Entry 2I3Q (X-ray diffraction, 2.30 A resolution); this record covers chains C and A of the 4 polymer chains in the assembly.

[Chain C]
Molecule: 24-nt DNA strand
Sequence (24 nucleotides; numbered 501 to 524; the number before each row is that of its first residue):
   501 GCAAAACGAC GTGAGTCAGT TTCG
Ion coordination: Ca2+ site 1: DA514 (shared with Asp20(A) of chain A; 1 residue of chain B; 1 residue of chain D); Ca2+ site 2: DG515 (shared with Gly19(A) of chain A; 1 residue of chain B; 1 residue of chain D)

[Chain A]
Name: DNA endonuclease I-CreI
Organism: Chlamydomonas reinhardtii
Notes: EC 3.1.-.-
UniProtKB: P05725 (DNE1_CHLRE); residue numbers follow UniProt; this construct covers 1-153
Chain sequence (153 residues; numbered 1 to 153; the number before each row is that of its first residue):
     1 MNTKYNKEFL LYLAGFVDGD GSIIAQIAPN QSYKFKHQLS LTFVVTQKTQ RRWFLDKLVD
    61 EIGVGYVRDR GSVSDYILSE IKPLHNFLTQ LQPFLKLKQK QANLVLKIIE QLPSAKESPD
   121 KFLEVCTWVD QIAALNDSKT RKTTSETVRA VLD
Disordered / not traced: 1
Sequence notes: engineered mutation Ala28 (Lys in P05725), Thr42 (Ala in P05725), Val44 (Gln in P05725), Glu110 (Trp in P05725), Gln111 (Arg in P05725)
Ion coordination: Ca2+ site 1: Gly19 (shared with 1 residue of chain B; DG515(C) of chain C; 1 residue of chain D); Ca2+ site 2: Asp20 (shared with 1 residue of chain B; DA514(C) of chain C; 1 residue of chain D)
UniProt features mapped onto this chain:
  - region (Interaction with DNA): Gln26, Ile27, Pro29 to Gln38, Arg68 to Arg70, Ser138 to Thr143
  - binding site (Mg(2+)): Gly19, Asp20
  - mutagenesis: Asp20 (D20A/L/N: Loss of catalytic activity. Reduced affinity for DNA), Gln26 (Q26A/C: Alters the specificity of the endonuclease), Tyr33 (Y33C/H/R: Alters the specificity of the endonuclease), Gln47 (Q47A/E/M: Loss of catalytic activity; Q47N: Strongly reduced affinity for DNA. No effect on catalytic activity), Arg68 (R68A: Loss of activity), Lys98 (K98A: Strongly reduced affinity for DNA. Increased catalytic activity; K98R: Strongly reduced affinity for DNA. No effect on catalytic activity), Ser138 (S138A: Reduced affinity for DNA. No effect on catalytic activity. Reduced cleavage; when associated with M-139), Lys139 (K139M: Reduced affinity for DNA. No effect on catalytic activity. Reduced cleavage; when associated with A-138), Lys142 (K142G: Reduced affinity for DNA. No effect on catalytic activity. Reduced cleavage; when associated with G-143), Thr143 (T143G: Reduced affinity for DNA. No effect on catalytic activity. Reduced cleavage; when associated with G-142)
From the paper describing this entry:
  - contacts within the chain: Ile24-Val44 (hydrophobic contact), Thr42-Val44 (hydrophobic contact)
  - mutagenesis - Q44V (2.7-fold): increased catalytic activity on A:T +/-4 site
  - mutagenesis - N30A, N30G, Q38A, Q38G, Q44V, R68K: decreased catalytic activity on wild-type target site
  - mutagenesis - Y33R/Q44V (>1440-fold): increased catalytic activity on A:T +/-4 and G:C +/-10
  - mutagenesis - R68A: abolished catalytic activity on wild-type target site (citing earlier work)
  - mutagenesis - N30A/Q38R: increased catalytic activity on G:C +/-9 site
  - mutagenesis - Q38R: unchanged catalytic activity on G:C +/-9 site
  - mutagenesis - N30R/S32G/Q38Y: increased catalytic activity on C:G +/-9 site
  - mutagenesis - N30G/S32Q/Q38K, N30S/Q38R: increased catalytic activity on G:C +/-9 target site
  - mutagenesis - Q26C/T42E/Y66R (2.9-fold): increased catalytic activity

[How chain C and chain A interact]
Pairs across the interface (37):
  DG513(C) - Lys48(A)  salt bridge to the phosphate
  DG513(C) - Val73(A)  base contact
  DA514(C) - Asp20(A)  phosphate contact
  DA514(C) - Thr46(A)  sugar contact
  DA514(C) - Gln47(A)  hydrogen bond to the phosphate
  DA514(C) - Lys48(A)  hydrogen bond to the phosphate
  DA514(C) - Arg51(A)  salt bridge to the phosphate
  DA514(C) - Val73(A)  base contact
  DG515(C) - Gly19(A)  phosphate contact
  DG515(C) - Asp20(A)  phosphate contact
  DG515(C) - Gly21(A)  sugar contact
  DG515(C) - Ser22(A)  sugar contact
  DG515(C) - Thr46(A)  base contact
  DG515(C) - Arg70(A)  hydrogen bond to the base
  DT516(C) - Gly21(A)  phosphate contact
  DT516(C) - Ser22(A)  hydrogen bond to the phosphate
  DT516(C) - Ile24(A)  base contact
  DT516(C) - Val44(A)  base contact
  DT516(C) - Arg70(A)  hydrogen bond to the base
  DT516(C) - Lys98(A)  salt bridge to the phosphate
  DT516(C) - Asn136(A)  phosphate contact
  DT516(C) - Asp137(A)  hydrogen bond to the phosphate
  DT516(C) - Ser138(A)  phosphate contact
  DC517(C) - Ile24(A)  phosphate contact
  DC517(C) - Gln26(A)  sugar contact
  DC517(C) - Ala133(A)  phosphate contact
  DC517(C) - Asn136(A)  hydrogen bond to the phosphate
  DC517(C) - Ser138(A)  hydrogen bond to the phosphate
  DC517(C) - Thr140(A)  phosphate contact
  DC517(C) - Arg141(A)  phosphate contact
  DA518(C) - Gln26(A)  base contact
  DA518(C) - Thr140(A)  sugar contact
  DA518(C) - Arg141(A)  phosphate contact
  DA518(C) - Lys142(A)  hydrogen bond to the phosphate
  DA518(C) - Thr143(A)  hydrogen bond to the phosphate
  DG519(C) - Lys142(A)  salt bridge to the phosphate
  DT521(C) - Asn30(A)  hydrogen bond to the base
Other interface residues (no listed pair), chain C (9 interface residues in all): DT520
Other interface residues (no listed pair), chain A (27 interface residues in all): Ile23, Ala25, Pro29, Asp75

[In short]
Chain C and chain A form an interface of 9 and 27 residues respectively, with 11 hydrogen bonds and 4 salt
bridges. Polar contacts include DG515(C)-Arg70(A), DT516(C)-Arg70(A) and DT521(C)-Asn30(A). From the paper:
N30A, N30G and Q38A of chain A, among others, reduce catalytic activity on wild-type target site; contacts
within the chain involving Ile24(A), Val44(A) and Thr42(A); 14 substitutions were tested in all.
Chain C is a 24-nt DNA strand and chain A is DNA endonuclease I-CreI (Chlamydomonas reinhardtii); the
structure, Q44V mutant of Homing Endonuclease I-CreI, was determined by X-ray diffraction, deposited together
with 2I3P.
